1MX6 - chain A; structure by X-ray diffraction, 2.00 A resolution.

== Chain A ==
Name: Cyclin-dependent kinase 6 inhibitor
From: Homo sapiens
UniProt: P42773 (CDN2C_HUMAN); residue numbers follow UniProt; this construct covers 1-168
Amino-acid sequence (168 residues; each row starts with the number of its first residue):
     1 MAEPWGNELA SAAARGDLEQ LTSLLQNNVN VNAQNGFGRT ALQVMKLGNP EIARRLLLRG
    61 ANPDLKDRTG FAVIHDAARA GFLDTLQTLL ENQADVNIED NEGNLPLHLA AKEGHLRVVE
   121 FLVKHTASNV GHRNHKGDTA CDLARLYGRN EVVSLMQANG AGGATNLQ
Disordered / not traced: 1-4, 161-168
Construct notes: engineered mutation Asn-92 (Phe in P42773)
Curated features (UniProtKB/Swiss-Prot):
  - natural variant: Ala-72 (A72P: In breast cancer)

== Overview ==
Chain A is Cyclin-dependent kinase 6 inhibitor (Homo sapiens); the structure, Structure of p18INK4c (F92N),
was determined by X-ray diffraction (same publication as 1MX2 and 1MX4).
